Entry 4AQI (X-ray diffraction, 1.70 A resolution); this record covers chain A.

Chain A:
Molecule: Protein S100-A7A
Source organism: Homo sapiens
UniProtKB: Q86SG5 (S1A7A_HUMAN); residues 0-100 here correspond to UniProt positions 1-101 (UniProt number = residue number + 1)
Chain sequence (109 residues; row label = number of the first residue in the row; numbers below 1 keep their minus sign (Gly-5 is residue -5)):
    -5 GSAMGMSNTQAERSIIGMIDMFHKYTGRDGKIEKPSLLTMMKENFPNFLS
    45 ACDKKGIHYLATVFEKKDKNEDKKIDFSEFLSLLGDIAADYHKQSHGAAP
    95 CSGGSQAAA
Not modelled in the structure: -5 to 0, 97-103
Construct notes: expression tag (-5 to -1, 101-103)
Disulfides: Cys46-Cys95
Bound ions: Zn2+ site 1: His17, His86, His90 (together with chloride ion); Zn2+ site 2: Glu27, Glu37, Glu65; Ca2+: Asp62, Asn64, Asp66, Lys68, Glu73
UniProt features mapped onto this chain:
  - binding site (Zn(2+)): His17, Glu27, Glu37, Glu65, His86, His90
  - binding site (Ca(2+)): Asp62, Asn64, Asp66, Lys68, Glu73
What the authors report for this chain:
  - Zn2+ coordination: His17, His86, His90
  - conformationally variable residues (side-chain flip): His90

Overview:
His17, His86 and His90 coordinate Zn2+ site 1. Glu27, Glu37 and Glu65 form the Zn2+ site 2. UniProt lists 6
Zn2+-binding residues and 5 Ca2+-binding residues. The paper reports Zn2+ coordination by His17, His86 and
His90; conformational variability at His90.
Chain A is Protein S100-A7A (Homo sapiens); the structure, Structure of human S100A15 bound to zinc and
calcium, was determined by X-ray diffraction (same publication as 4AQJ).
